PDB entry 3GPG | X-ray diffraction, 1.65 A resolution | chain A

Chain A:
Molecule: Non-structural protein 3
Source organism: Chikungunya virus
Notes: fragment: sequence database residues 1334-1493
Reference sequence: Q8JUX6 (POLN_CHIKS); residues 1-160 here correspond to UniProt positions 1334-1493 (UniProt number = residue number + 1333)
Sequence (168 residues; row label = number of the first residue in the row; numbers below 1 keep their minus sign (Met-7 is residue -7)):
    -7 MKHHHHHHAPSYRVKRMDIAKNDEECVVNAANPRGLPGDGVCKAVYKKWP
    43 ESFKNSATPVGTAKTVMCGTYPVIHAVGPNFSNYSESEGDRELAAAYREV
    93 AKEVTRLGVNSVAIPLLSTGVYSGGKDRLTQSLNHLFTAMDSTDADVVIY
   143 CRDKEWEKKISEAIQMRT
Unresolved in the structure: -7 to -2
Construct notes: expression tag (-7 to 0)
Curated features (UniProtKB/Swiss-Prot):
  - binding site (ADP-D-ribose): Asp10, Asn24, Gly32, Gly112, Val113, Tyr114
Reported in the primary citation:
  - specificity-determining residues: Asp10
  - mutagenesis - N24A, Y114A: abolished catalytic activity
  - mutagenesis - D10A: decreased catalytic activity
  - catalytic residues: Asn24 (proposed by the authors, not directly observed)
  - mutagenesis - D10A: unchanged binding to PAR
  - mutagenesis - D10A, N24A, Y114A: unchanged binding to Single-stranded RNA

Summary:
From UniProt: 6 ADP-D-ribose-binding residues. The paper reports the catalytic residue Asn24; N24A and Y114A
abolish catalytic activity.
Chain A is Non-structural protein 3 (Chikungunya virus); the structure, Crystal structure of macro domain of
Chikungunya virus, was determined by X-ray diffraction (same publication as 3GPO, 3GPQ, 3GQE and 3GQO).
